6JX0 - chain A; structure by X-ray diffraction, 2.53 A resolution.

Chain A:
Name: Epidermal growth factor receptor
Organism: Homo sapiens
Notes: EC 2.7.10.1
Reference sequence: P00533 (EGFR_HUMAN); residues 696-1022 here = UniProt positions 696-1022
Amino-acid sequence (331 residues; row label = number of the first residue in the row):
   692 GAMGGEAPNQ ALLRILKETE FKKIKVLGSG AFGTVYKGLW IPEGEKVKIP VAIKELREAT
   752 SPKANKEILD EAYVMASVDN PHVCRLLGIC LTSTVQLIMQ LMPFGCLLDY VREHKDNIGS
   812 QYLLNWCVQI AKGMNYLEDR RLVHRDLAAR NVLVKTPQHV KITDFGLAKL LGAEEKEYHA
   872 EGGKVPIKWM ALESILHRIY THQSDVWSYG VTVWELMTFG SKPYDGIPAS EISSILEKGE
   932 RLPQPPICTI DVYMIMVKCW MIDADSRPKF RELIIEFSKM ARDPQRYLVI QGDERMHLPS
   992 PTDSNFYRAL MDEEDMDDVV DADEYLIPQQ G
Disordered / not traced: 692-700, 990-1022
Sequence notes: expression tag (692-695); engineered mutation Met790 (Thr in P00533)
Covalent attachments: azd 9291 (YY3) linked to Cys797
Small-molecule neighbours:
  - azd 9291 (YY3; N-(2-{[2-(dimethylamino)ethyl](methyl)amino}-4-methoxy-5-{[4-(1-methyl-1H-indol-3-yl)pyrimidin-2-yl]amino}phenyl)prop-2-enamide), molecule 1: Leu718, Gly719, Val726, Lys728, Ala743, Lys745, Gln791, Leu792, Met793, Pro794, Gly796, Asp800, Arg841, Leu844, Thr854, Asp855
  - azd 9291 (YY3), molecule 2: Ala750, Thr751, Ser752, Pro753, Asn756, Glu868
UniProt features mapped onto this chain:
  - active site: Asp837 (Proton acceptor)
  - binding site (ATP): Leu718 to Val726, Lys745, Asp855
  - site: Tyr1016 (Important for interaction with PIK3C2B)
  - modified residue: Lys745 (N6-(2-hydroxyisobutyryl)lysine), Tyr869 (Phosphotyrosine), Ser991 (Phosphoserine), Ser995 (Phosphoserine), Tyr998 (Phosphotyrosine), Tyr1016 (Phosphotyrosine)
  - cross-link (Glycyl lysine isopeptide (Lys-Gly)): Lys716 (interchain with G-Cter in ubiquitin), Lys737 (interchain with G-Cter in ubiquitin), Lys754 (interchain with G-Cter in ubiquitin), Lys757 (interchain with G-Cter in ubiquitin), Lys867 (interchain with G-Cter in ubiquitin), Lys929 (interchain with G-Cter in ubiquitin), Lys960 (interchain with G-Cter in ubiquitin), Lys970 (interchain with G-Cter in ubiquitin)

In short:
Bound to chain A: azd 9291. Azd 9291 is covalently linked to Cys797. UniProt lists active-site residue Asp837
and 11 ATP-binding residues.
Chain A is Epidermal growth factor receptor (Homo sapiens); the structure, Crystal structure of EGFR 696-1022
T790M in complex with AZD9291 prepared by co-crystallization, was determined by X-ray diffraction, deposited
together with 6JXT, 6JWL and 6JX4.
